9DNU - chain A; structure by X-ray diffraction, 2.30 A resolution.

Chain A:
Molecule: Papain-like protease nsp3
Organism: Severe acute respiratory syndrome coronavirus 2
Notes: EC 3.4.19.12, 3.4.22.-
Reference sequence: P0DTD1 (R1AB_SARS2); residues 1-315 here correspond to UniProt positions 1564-1878 (UniProt number = residue number + 1563)
Amino-acid sequence (318 residues; row label = number of the first residue in the row; numbers below 1 keep their minus sign (Ser-2 is residue -2)):
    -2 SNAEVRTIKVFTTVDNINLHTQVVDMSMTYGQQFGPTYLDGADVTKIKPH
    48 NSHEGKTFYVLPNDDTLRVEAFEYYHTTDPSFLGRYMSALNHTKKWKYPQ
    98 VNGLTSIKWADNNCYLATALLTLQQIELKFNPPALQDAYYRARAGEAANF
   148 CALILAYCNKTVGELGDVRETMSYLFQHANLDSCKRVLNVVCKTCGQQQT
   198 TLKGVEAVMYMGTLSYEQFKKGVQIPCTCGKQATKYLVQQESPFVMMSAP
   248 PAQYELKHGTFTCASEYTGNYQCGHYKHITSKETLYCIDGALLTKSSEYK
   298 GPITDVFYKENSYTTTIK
Not modelled in the structure: -2 to 3, 228
Sequence notes: expression tag (-2 to 0)
Ion coordination: Zn2+ site 1: His17, Glu67; Zn2+ site 2: Asp62, His73; Zn2+ site 3: His89, Lys92, Asp108, Cys270; Zn2+ site 4: Cys111, His272; Zn2+ site 5 near His175 (its only coordinating residue here); Zn2+ site 6: Cys189, Cys192, Cys224, Cys226; Zn2+ site 7 near Cys192 (its only coordinating residue here); Zn2+ site 8 near His255 (its only coordinating residue here)
Small-molecule neighbours: A1BEG (2-methyl-5-[(1R,5S)-8-methyl-3,8-diazabicyclo[3.2.1]octan-3-yl]-N-{(1R)-1-[(2P)-2-(1-methyl-1H-pyrazol-4-yl)quinolin-4-yl]ethyl}benzamide): Lys157, Leu162, Gly163, Asp164, Arg166, Glu167, Met208, Pro247, Pro248, Tyr264, Tyr268, Gln269, Tyr273, Thr301
Curated features (UniProtKB/Swiss-Prot):
  - zinc finger: Cys189 to Cys226 (C4-type)
  - active site (For PL-PRO activity): Cys111, His272, Asp286
  - binding site (Zn(2+)): Cys189, Cys192, Cys224, Cys226
Reported in the primary citation:
  - catalytic residues: Cys111, His272, Asp286 (citing earlier work)
  - binding site for A1BEG: Asp164, Glu167, Met208, Pro247, Pro248, Tyr264, Tyr268, Gln269

Overview:
Ligands of chain A: compound A1BEG. His17 and Glu67 coordinate Zn2+ site 1. The Zn2+ site 2 is built by Asp62
and His73. UniProt lists 3 active-site residues and 4 Zn2+-binding residues. The paper reports catalytic
residues Cys111, His272 and Asp286; a binding site for A1BEG at Asp164, Glu167 and Met208 among others.
Chain A is Papain-like protease nsp3 (Severe acute respiratory syndrome coronavirus 2); the structure,
SARS-CoV-2 papain-like protease (PLpro) with inhibitor Jun13296, was determined by X-ray diffraction (same
publication as 9DNV, 9DO1, 9DO3, 9DO5 and 9DOI).
